7Q2Y - chains D and F of the 6 polymer chains in the assembly; structure by electron microscopy, 3.00 A resolution.

== Chain D ==
Name: Condensin complex subunit 1
From: Saccharomyces cerevisiae S288C
UniProtKB: Q06156 (CND1_YEAST); numbering as in UniProt (aligned over 1-1176)
Sequence (1176 residues; row label = number of the first residue in the row):
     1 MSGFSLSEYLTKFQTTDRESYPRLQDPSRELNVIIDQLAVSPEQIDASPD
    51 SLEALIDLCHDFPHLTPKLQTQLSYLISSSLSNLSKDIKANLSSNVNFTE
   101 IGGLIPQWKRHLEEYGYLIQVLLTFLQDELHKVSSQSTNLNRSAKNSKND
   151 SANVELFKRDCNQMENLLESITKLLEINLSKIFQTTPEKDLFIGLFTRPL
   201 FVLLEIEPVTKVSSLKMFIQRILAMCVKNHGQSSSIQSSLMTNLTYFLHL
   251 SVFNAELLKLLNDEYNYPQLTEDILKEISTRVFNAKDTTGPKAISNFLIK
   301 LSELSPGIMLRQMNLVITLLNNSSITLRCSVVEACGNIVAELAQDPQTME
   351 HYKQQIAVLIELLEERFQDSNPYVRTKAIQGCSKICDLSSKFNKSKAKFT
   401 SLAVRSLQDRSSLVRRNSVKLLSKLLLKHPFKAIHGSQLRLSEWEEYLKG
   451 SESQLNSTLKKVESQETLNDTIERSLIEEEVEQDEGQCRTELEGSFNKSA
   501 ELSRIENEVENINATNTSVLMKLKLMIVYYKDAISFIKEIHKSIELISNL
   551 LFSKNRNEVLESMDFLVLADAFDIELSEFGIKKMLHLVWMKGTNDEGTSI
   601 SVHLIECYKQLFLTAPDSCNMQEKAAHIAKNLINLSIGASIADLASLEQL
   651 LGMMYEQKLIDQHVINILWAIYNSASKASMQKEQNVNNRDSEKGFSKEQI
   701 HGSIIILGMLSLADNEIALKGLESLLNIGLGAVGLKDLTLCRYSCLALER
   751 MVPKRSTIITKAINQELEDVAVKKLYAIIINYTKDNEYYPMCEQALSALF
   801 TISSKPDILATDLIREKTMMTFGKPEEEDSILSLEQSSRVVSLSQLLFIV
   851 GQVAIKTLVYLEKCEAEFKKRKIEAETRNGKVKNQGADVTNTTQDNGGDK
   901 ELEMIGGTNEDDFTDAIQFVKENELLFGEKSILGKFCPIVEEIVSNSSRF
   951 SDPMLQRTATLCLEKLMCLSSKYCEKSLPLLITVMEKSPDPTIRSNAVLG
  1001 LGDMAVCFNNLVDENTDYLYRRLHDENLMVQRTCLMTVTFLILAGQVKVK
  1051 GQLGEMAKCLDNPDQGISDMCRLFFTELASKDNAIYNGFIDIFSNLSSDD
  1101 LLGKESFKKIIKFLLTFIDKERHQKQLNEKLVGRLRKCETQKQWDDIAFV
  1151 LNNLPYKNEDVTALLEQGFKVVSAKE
Unresolved in the structure: 1-5, 17-25, 40-49, 93-101, 136-152, 456-516, 592-598, 677-693, 754-762, 825-836, 875-908, 1167-1176
Curated features (UniProtKB/Swiss-Prot):
  - modified residue (Phosphoserine): Ser464, Ser475

== Chain F ==
Molecule: 28-nt DNA strand
Sequence (28 nucleotides; numbered 1 to 28; the number before each row is that of its first residue):
     1 AAAAAAAAAAAAAAAAAAAAAAAAAAAA

== Interface between chain D and chain F ==
Contacting residue pairs (10):
  Lys292(D) - DA20(F)  salt bridge to the phosphate
  Thr326(D) - DA20(F)  phosphate contact
  Tyr373(D) - DA20(F)  sugar contact
  Leu413(D) - DA21(F)  sugar contact
  Arg416(D) - DA21(F)  hydrogen bond to the phosphate
  Arg416(D) - DA22(F)  salt bridge to the phosphate
  Arg556(D) - DA23(F)  salt bridge to the phosphate
  Asn557(D) - DA22(F)  sugar contact
  Asn557(D) - DA23(F)  hydrogen bond to the phosphate
  Glu1121(D) - DA11(F)  sugar contact
Interface residues without a listed pair, chain D (11 interface residues in all): Thr288, Lys377, Lys1120
Interface residues without a listed pair, chain F (7 interface residues in all): DA13, DA19

== Summary ==
11 residues of chain D and 7 residues of chain F are in contact; the contacts include 2 hydrogen bonds and 3
salt bridges. Among the polar pairs are Arg416(D)-DA21(F), Asn557(D)-DA23(F) and Lys292(D)-DA20(F).
Here chain D is Condensin complex subunit 1 (Saccharomyces cerevisiae S288C) and chain F is a 28-nt DNA
strand. Entry 7Q2Y (Cryo-EM structure of clamped S.cerevisiae condensin-DNA complex (form II)) was determined
by electron microscopy together with 7Q2Z and 7Q2X from the same study.
